PDB entry 3QWO | X-ray diffraction, 1.90 A resolution | chains H and P of the 3 polymer chains in the assembly

Chain H:
Molecule: motavizumab heavy chain
Source organism: Mus musculus
Sequence (225 residues; each row starts with the number of its first residue; a row labelled like 35A-35B holds insertion residues (35A, then the next letters in order)):
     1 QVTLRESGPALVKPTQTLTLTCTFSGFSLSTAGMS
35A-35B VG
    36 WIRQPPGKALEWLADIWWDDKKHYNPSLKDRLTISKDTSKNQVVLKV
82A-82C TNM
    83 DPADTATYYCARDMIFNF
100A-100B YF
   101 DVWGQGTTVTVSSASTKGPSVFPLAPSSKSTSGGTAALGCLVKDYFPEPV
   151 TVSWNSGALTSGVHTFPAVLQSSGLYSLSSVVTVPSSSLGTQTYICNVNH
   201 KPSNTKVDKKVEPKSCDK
Disordered / not traced: 214-218
Disulfides: Cys22-Cys92, Cys140-Cys196

Chain P:
Molecule: motavizumab epitope scaffold
Source organism: Staphylococcus aureus
Sequence (57 residues; row label = number of the first residue in the row):
     1 SYNDEKKLASNEIANLPNLNEEQRSAFLSSINDDPSQSANLLAEAKKLND
    51 AQADEVD
Disordered / not traced: 54-57

Chain H / chain P interface:
Pairs across the interface - 22 pairs, chain H then chain P:
  Ala32(H) with Ser25(P); Leu28(P), hydrophobic
  Trp52(H) with Asn32(P)
  Trp53(H) with Ser25(P), hydrogen bond; Leu28(P); Ser29(P); Asn32(P)
  Asp54(H) with Ser29(P), hydrogen bond; Asn32(P), hydrogen bond
  Lys56(H) with Asn32(P)
  Ile97(H) with Lys7(P); Ser10(P); Leu28(P); Asn32(P)
  Phe98(H) with Lys7(P); Ser10(P); Asn11(P), hydrogen bond (backbone-side chain); Ala14(P), hydrophobic; Leu28(P), hydrophobic
  Asn99(H) with Lys7(P), hydrogen bond (backbone-side chain)
  Phe100(H) with Asn3(P); Lys6(P)
Also at the interface, not in a pair above, chain H (12 interface residues in all): Gly33, His58, Tyr100A
Also at the interface, not in a pair above, chain P (11 interface residues in all): Arg24
From the paper, about this interface:
  - specific contacts: Asn3(P)-Phe100(H), Lys6(P)-Phe100(H), Lys7(P)-Ile97(H), Lys7(P)-Phe98(H), Ser10(P)-Ile97(H), Ser10(P)-Phe98(H), Asn11(P)-Phe98(H), Ala14(P)-Phe98(H), Ser25(P)-Ala32(H), Leu28(P)-Ala32(H), Leu28(P)-Phe98(H), Ser29(P)-Trp53(H), Asn32(P)-Trp53(H), Asn32(P)-Asp54(H), Asn32(P)-Lys56(H)
  - epitope / paratope residues, chain P: Asn3(P), Lys6(P), Lys7(P), Ser10(P), Asn11(P), Ala14(P), Ser25(P), Leu28(P), Ser29(P), Asn32(P)

Overview:
12 residues of chain H face 11 of chain P across their interface, with 5 hydrogen bonds. Polar contacts
include Trp53(H)-Ser25(P), Asp54(H)-Ser29(P) and Asp54(H)-Asn32(P). The authors report contacts between
Asn3(P) and Phe100(H), Lys6(P) and Phe100(H) and Lys7(P) and Ile97(H) among others. From the paper:
epitope/paratope residues Asn3(P), Lys6(P) and Lys7(P) among others.
Here chain H is motavizumab heavy chain (Mus musculus) and chain P is motavizumab epitope scaffold
(Staphylococcus aureus). Entry 3QWO (Crystal structure of a motavizumab epitope-scaffold bound to motavizumab
Fab) was determined by X-ray diffraction.
